PDB entry 7RIQ | X-ray diffraction, 3.00 A resolution | chains R and B of the 13 polymer chains in the assembly

# Chain R
Molecule: 9-nt RNA strand
Sequence (9 nucleotides; row label = number of the first residue in the row):
     1 AUCGAGAGG
Bound ions: Mg2+: G9 (shared with 1 residue of chain A)

# Chain B
Protein: DNA-directed RNA polymerase II subunit RPB2
From: Saccharomyces cerevisiae (strain ATCC 204508 / S288c)
Notes: EC 2.7.7.6
UniProtKB: P08518 (RPB2_YEAST); residues 1-1224 here = UniProt positions 1-1224
Amino-acid sequence (1224 residues; each row starts with the number of its first residue):
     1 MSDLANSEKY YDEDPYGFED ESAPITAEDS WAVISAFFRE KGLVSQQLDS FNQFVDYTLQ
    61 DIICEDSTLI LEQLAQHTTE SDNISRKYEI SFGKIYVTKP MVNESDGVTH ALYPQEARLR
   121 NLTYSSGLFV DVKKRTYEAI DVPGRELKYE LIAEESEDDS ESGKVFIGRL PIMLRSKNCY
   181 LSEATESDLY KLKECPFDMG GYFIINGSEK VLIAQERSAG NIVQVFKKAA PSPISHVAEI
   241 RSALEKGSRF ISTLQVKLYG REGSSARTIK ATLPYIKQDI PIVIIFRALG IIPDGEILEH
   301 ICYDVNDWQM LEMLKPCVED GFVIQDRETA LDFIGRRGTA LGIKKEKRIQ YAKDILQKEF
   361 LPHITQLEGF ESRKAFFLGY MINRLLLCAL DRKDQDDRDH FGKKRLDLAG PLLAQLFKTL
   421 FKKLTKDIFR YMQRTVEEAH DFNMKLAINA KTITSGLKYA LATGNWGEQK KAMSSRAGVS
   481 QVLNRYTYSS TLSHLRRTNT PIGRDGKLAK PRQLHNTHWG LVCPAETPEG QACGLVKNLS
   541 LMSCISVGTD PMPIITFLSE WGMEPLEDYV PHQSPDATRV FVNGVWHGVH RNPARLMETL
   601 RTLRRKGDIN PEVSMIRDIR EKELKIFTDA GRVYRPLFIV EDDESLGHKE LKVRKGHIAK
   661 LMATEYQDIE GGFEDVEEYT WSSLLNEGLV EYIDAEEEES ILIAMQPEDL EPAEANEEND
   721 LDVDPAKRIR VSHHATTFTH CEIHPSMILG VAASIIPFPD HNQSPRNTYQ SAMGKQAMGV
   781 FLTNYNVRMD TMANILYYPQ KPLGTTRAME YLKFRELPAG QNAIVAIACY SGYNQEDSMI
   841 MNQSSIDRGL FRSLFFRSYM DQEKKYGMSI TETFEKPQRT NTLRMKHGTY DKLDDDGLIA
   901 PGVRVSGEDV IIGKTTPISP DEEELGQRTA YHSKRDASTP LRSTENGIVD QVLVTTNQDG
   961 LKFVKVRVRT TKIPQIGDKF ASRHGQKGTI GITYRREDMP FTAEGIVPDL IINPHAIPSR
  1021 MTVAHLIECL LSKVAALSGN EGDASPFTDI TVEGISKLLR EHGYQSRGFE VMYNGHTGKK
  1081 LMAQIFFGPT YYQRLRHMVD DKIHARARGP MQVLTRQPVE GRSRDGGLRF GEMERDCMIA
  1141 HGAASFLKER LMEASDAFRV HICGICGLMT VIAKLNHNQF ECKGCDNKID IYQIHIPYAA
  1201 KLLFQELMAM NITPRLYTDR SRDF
Not modelled in the structure: 1-19, 75-85, 139-161, 338-344, 439-445, 504-507, 644-646, 669-675, 715-720, 920-929, 1222-1224
Bound ions: Zn2+: Cys-1163, Cys-1166, Cys-1182, Cys-1185

# How chain R and chain B interact
Contacting residue pairs (10; chain R residue first):
  A5(R) / Gly-478(B)  sugar contact
  A5(R) / Gln-481(B)  phosphate contact
  G6(R) / Gln-481(B)  sugar contact
  A7(R) / Gln-776(B)  hydrogen bond to the sugar
  A7(R) / His-1097(B)  sugar contact
  G8(R) / Glu-529(B)  phosphate contact
  G8(R) / Gln-776(B)  sugar contact
  G8(R) / Lys-979(B)  hydrogen bond to the phosphate
  G8(R) / His-1097(B)  sugar contact
  G9(R) / Lys-987(B)  phosphate contact
Also at the interface, not in a pair above, chain R (7 interface residues in all): A1, G4
Also at the interface, not in a pair above, chain B (11 interface residues in all): Ala-477, Pro-528, Ala-772, Gln-1112

# Overview
7 residues of chain R face 11 of chain B across their interface, with 2 hydrogen bonds. Polar contacts include
A7(R)/Gln-776(B) and G8(R)/Lys-979(B). Cys-1163(B), Cys-1166(B), Cys-1182(B) and Cys-1185(B) form the Zn2+
site.
Here chain R is a 9-nt RNA strand and chain B is DNA-directed RNA polymerase II subunit RPB2 (Saccharomyces
cerevisiae (strain ATCC 204508 / S288c)). Entry 7RIQ (RNA polymerase II elongation complex scaffold 1 without
polyamide) was determined by X-ray diffraction, deposited together with 7RIM, 7RIP, 7RIW, 7RIX and 7RIY.
